5FKW - chains A and C of the 6 polymer chains in the assembly; structure by electron microscopy, 7.30 A resolution (low resolution: residue-level contacts below are approximate; hydrogen-bond / salt-bridge calls are withheld).

# Chain A
Molecule: DNA polymerase III alpha
From: Escherichia coli K-12
Notes: EC 2.7.7.7
UniProt: P10443 (DPO3A_ECOLI); residue numbers follow UniProt; this construct covers 1-1160
Amino-acid sequence (1160 residues; numbered 1 to 1160; the number before each row is that of its first residue):
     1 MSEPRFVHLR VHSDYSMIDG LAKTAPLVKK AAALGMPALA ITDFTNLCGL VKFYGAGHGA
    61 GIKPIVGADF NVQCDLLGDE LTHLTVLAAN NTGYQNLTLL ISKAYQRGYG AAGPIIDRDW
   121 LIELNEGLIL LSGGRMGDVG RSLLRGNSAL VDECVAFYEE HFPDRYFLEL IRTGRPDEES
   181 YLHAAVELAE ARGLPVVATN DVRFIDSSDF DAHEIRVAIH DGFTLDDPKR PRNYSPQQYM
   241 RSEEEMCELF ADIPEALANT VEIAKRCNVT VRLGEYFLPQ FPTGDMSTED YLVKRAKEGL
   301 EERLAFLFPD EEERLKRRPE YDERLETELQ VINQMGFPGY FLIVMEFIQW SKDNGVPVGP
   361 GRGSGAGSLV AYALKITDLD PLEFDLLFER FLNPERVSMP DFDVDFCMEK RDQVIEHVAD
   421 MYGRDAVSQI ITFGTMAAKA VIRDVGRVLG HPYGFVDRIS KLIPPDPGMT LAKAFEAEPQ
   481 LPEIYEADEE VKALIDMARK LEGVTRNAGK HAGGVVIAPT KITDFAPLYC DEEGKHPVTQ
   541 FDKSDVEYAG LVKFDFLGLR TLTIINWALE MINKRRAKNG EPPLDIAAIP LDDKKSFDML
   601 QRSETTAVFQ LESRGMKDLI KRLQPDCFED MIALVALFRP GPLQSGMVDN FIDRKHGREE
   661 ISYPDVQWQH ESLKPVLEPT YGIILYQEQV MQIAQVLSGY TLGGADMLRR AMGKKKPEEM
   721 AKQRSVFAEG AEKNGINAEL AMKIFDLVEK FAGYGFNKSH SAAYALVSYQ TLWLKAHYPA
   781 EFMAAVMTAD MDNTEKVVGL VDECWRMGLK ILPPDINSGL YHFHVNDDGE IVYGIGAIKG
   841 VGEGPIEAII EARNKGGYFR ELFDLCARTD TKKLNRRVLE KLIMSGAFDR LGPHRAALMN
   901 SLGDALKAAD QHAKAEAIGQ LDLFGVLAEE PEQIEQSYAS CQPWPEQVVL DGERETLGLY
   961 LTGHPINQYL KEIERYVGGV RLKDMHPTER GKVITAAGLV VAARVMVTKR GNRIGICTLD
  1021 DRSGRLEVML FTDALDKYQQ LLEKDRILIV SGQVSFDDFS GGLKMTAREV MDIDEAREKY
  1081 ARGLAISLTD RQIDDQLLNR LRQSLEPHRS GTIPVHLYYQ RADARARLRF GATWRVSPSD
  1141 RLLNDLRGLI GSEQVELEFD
Disordered / not traced: 928-1160
Differences from the reference sequence: engineered mutation Leu-921 (Ala in P10443), Leu-923 (Met in P10443)
Curated features (UniProtKB/Swiss-Prot):
  - mutagenesis: Gln-920 to Phe-924 (Loss of interaction with beta sliding clamp (dnaN))
From the paper describing this entry:
  - binding site for Primer-template duplex DNA: Arg-877

# Chain C
Molecule: DNA polymerase III beta
From: Escherichia coli K-12
Notes: EC 2.7.7.7
UniProt: P0A988 (DPO3B_ECOLI); numbering as in UniProt (aligned over 1-366)
Amino-acid sequence (366 residues; each row starts with the number of its first residue):
     1 MKFTVEREHL LKPLQQVSGP LGGRPTLPIL GNLLLQVADG TLSLTGTDLE MEMVARVALV
    61 QPHEPGATTV PARKFFDICR GLPEGAEIAV QLEGERMLVR SGRSRFSLST LPAADFPNLD
   121 DWQSEVEFTL PQATMKRLIE ATQFSMAHQD VRYYLNGMLF ETEGEELRTV ATDGHRLAVC
   181 SMPIGQSLPS HSVIVPRKGV IELMRMLDGG DNPLRVQIGS NNIRAHVGDF IFTSKLVDGR
   241 FPDYRRVLPK NPDKHLEAGC DLLKQAFARA AILSNEKFRG VRLYVSENQL KITANNPEQE
   301 EAEEILDVTY SGAEMEIGFN VSYVLDVLNA LKCENVRMML TDSVSSVQIE DAASQSAAYV
   361 VMPMRL
Curated features (UniProtKB/Swiss-Prot):
  - binding site (DNA): Arg-24, Arg-73, Gln-149, Tyr-153, Tyr-154
  - mutagenesis: Arg-24 (R24A: Mild defect in DNA replication, impaired loading of clamp on DNA, polymerase speed is wild-type. More severe replication defect and very poor clamp loading; when associated with A-149), Gly-66 (G66E: In dnaN159; a temperature- and UV-sensitive mutation, displays altered DNA polymerase usage, chronically induced SOS response; when associated with A-174), Ala-133 (A133T: Reduction of synthesis of beta*, probably due to mutation of its promoter), Met-135 (M135L: 3-fold reduction of synthesis of beta*, probably due to loss of its start codon), Met-146 (M146L: No effect on synthesis of beta*), Gln-149 (Q149A: Mild defect in DNA replication, impaired loading of clamp on DNA, polymerase speed is wild-type. More severe replication defect and very poor clamp loading; when associated with A-24), Tyr-153 to Tyr-154 (Very poor loading of clamp on DNA, polymerase speed is wild-type), Gly-174 (G174A: In dnaN159; a temperature- and UV-sensitive mutation, displays altered DNA polymerase usage, chronically induced SOS response; when associated with A-66), Gln-265 to Leu-366 (In dnaN806; temperature sensitive), Ile-272 to Leu-273 (Monomeric in solution, binds very tightly to subunit delta (holA). The monomer binds tightly to linear and circular DNA. Cannot bind both Pol III and IV simultaneously)

# How chain A and chain C interact
Pairs across the interface - 26 pairs, chain A then chain C:
  Asp-904(A) / Val-151(C)
  Ala-908(A) / Val-151(C)
  Gln-911(A) / Gln-149(C)
  Ile-918(A) / Lys-277(C)
  Ile-918(A) / Phe-278(C)
  Gly-919(A) / Arg-365(C)
  Gln-920(A) / His-175(C)
  Gln-920(A) / Asn-320(C)
  Gln-920(A) / Met-362(C)
  Gln-920(A) / Pro-363(C)
  Gln-920(A) / Met-364(C)
  Leu-921(A) / His-175(C)
  Leu-921(A) / Val-344(C)
  Leu-921(A) / Met-362(C)
  Leu-921(A) / Pro-363(C)
  Leu-921(A) / Arg-365(C)
  Asp-922(A) / Gly-174(C)
  Asp-922(A) / His-175(C)
  Asp-922(A) / Met-362(C)
  Leu-923(A) / Gly-174(C)
  Leu-923(A) / Val-247(C)
  Leu-923(A) / Met-362(C)
  Phe-924(A) / Arg-152(C)
  Phe-924(A) / Thr-172(C)
  Phe-924(A) / Gly-174(C)
  Phe-924(A) / Pro-242(C)
Also at the interface, not in a pair above, chain A (11 interface residues in all): Ala-917
Also at the interface, not in a pair above, chain C (18 interface residues in all): Asp-150, Leu-155

# In short
Chain A and chain C form an interface of 11 and 18 residues respectively. UniProt lists 3 mutagenesis sites on
chain A; 5 DNA-binding residues and 13 mutagenesis sites on chain C. The paper reports a binding site for
Primer-template duplex DNA at Arg-877(A).
Here chain A is DNA polymerase III alpha and chain C is DNA polymerase III beta, both from Escherichia coli
K-12. Entry 5FKW (cryo-EM structure of the E. coli replicative DNA polymerase complex bound to DNA (DNA
polymerase III ...) was determined by electron microscopy (same publication as 5FKU and 5FKV).
